PDB entry 4UM7 | X-ray diffraction, 1.64 A resolution | chains A and C of the 4 polymer chains in the assembly

Chain A (and C):
Protein: 3-deoxy-D-manno-octulosonate 8-phosphate phosphatase kdsc
Organism: Moraxella catarrhalis BC8
Notes: EC 3.1.3.45; chain C of this document is another copy of the same molecule, construct and numbering; everything in this record applies to it too
UniProt: F1X4B5 (F1X4B5_MORCA); numbering as in UniProt (aligned over 1-173)
Amino-acid sequence (193 residues; numbered -19 to 173; the number before each row is that of its first residue; numbers below 1 keep their minus sign (Met-19 is residue -19)):
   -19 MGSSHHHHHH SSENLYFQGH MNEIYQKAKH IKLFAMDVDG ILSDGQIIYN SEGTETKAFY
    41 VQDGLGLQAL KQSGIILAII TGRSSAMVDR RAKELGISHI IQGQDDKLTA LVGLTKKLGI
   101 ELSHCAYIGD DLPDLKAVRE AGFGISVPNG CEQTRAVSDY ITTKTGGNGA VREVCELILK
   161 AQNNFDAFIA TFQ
Disordered / not traced: -19 to -2 (chain C: -19 to -1)
Construct notes: expression tag (-19 to 0)
Bound ions: Mg2+: Asp17, Asp19, Asp110

Chain A / chain C interface:
Contacting residue pairs - 47 pairs, chain A then chain C:
  Asp24(A) with Tyr40(C)
  Gly25(A) with Phe39(C); Tyr40(C); Val41(C), hydrogen bond (backbone-backbone)
  Gln26(A) with Phe39(C)
  Ile27(A) with Ala38(C); Phe39(C), hydrogen bond (backbone-backbone); Val41(C), hydrophobic
  Ile28(A) with Thr36(C); Lys37(C); Ala38(C), hydrophobic
  Tyr29(A) with Thr36(C); Lys37(C), hydrogen bond (backbone-backbone); Phe39(C), hydrophobic; Met67(C); Arg70(C); Arg71(C); Glu74(C), hydrogen bond
  Asn30(A) with Thr34(C); Glu35(C); Thr36(C); Met67(C)
  Ser31(A) with Thr34(C); Glu35(C), hydrogen bond (backbone-backbone); Met67(C), hydrogen bond (backbone-side chain)
  Glu32(A) with Glu32(C); Thr34(C), hydrogen bond
  Gly33(A) with Arg70(C), hydrogen bond (backbone-side chain)
  Thr34(A) with Arg70(C)
  Arg63(A) with Glu74(C), salt bridge
  Asp110(A) with Gln42(C), hydrogen bond
  Asp111(A) with Gln42(C); Leu45(C); Arg152(C), salt bridge
  Leu112(A) with Leu45(C), hydrophobic; Arg152(C); Phe168(C), hydrophobic; Ile169(C), hydrophobic; Phe172(C)
  Pro113(A) with Phe172(C)
  Leu115(A) with Phe172(C); Gln173(C)
  Lys116(A) with Phe172(C)
  Arg119(A) with Gln173(C), hydrogen bond (side chain-backbone)
  Asn129(A) with Gln42(C), hydrogen bond (backbone-side chain)
  Gln133(A) with Phe165(C); Ile169(C)
Interface residues without a listed pair, chain A (25 interface residues in all): Asp19, Glu35, Gly130, Cys131
Interface residues without a listed pair, chain C (24 interface residues in all): Asp24, Gly33, Lys144

In short:
25 residues of chain A face 24 of chain C across their interface, with 11 hydrogen bonds and 2 salt bridges.
Among the polar pairs are Arg63(A)-Glu74(C), Asp111(A)-Arg152(C) and Tyr29(A)-Glu74(C). The Mg2+ site is built
by Asp17(A), Asp19(A) and Asp110(A).
Chain A and chain C are both 3-deoxy-D-manno-octulosonate 8-phosphate phosphatase kdsc (Moraxella catarrhalis
BC8); the structure, Crystal structure of 3-deoxy-D-manno-octulosonate 8-phosphate phosphatase (kdsC) from
Moraxella catarrhalis in complex with Magnesium ion, was determined by X-ray diffraction (same publication as
4UM5, 4UMD, 4UME and 4UMF).
